1FEM - chain A; structure by X-ray diffraction, 1.90 A resolution.

== Chain A ==
Molecule: Retinol binding protein
Source organism: Bos taurus
UniProtKB: P18902 (RETBP_BOVIN); residues 1-183 here = UniProt positions 1-183
Chain sequence (183 residues; numbered 1 to 183; the number before each row is that of its first residue):
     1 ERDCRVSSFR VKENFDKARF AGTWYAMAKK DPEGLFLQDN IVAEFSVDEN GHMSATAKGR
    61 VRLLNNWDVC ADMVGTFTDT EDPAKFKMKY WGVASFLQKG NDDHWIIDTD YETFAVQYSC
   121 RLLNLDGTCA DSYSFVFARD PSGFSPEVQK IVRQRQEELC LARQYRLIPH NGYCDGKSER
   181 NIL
Disordered / not traced: 178-183
Small-molecule neighbours: retinoic acid (REA): Leu-35, Phe-36, Leu-37, Phe-45, Ala-55, Val-61, Ala-71, Met-73, Val-74, Gly-75, Phe-77, Met-88, Tyr-90, Phe-96, Leu-97, Gln-98, His-104, Gln-117, Arg-121, Tyr-133, Phe-135, Phe-137
From the paper describing this entry:
  - conformationally variable residues (side-chain flip): Leu-35, Leu-97
  - binding site for retinoic acid: Leu-35, Leu-97

== In short ==
Ligands of chain A: retinoic acid. From the paper: a binding site for retinoic acid at Leu-35 and Leu-97;
conformational variability at Leu-35 and Leu-97.
Chain A is Retinol binding protein (Bos taurus); the structure, Crystallographic studies on complexes between
retinoids and plasma retinol-binding protein, was determined by X-ray diffraction (same publication as 1FEL
and 1FEN).
